8EFL - chains R and M of the 7 polymer chains in the assembly; structure by electron microscopy, 3.20 A resolution.

Chain R (and M):
Molecule: Mu-type opioid receptor
From: Homo sapiens
Notes: chain M of this document is another copy of the same molecule, construct and numbering; everything in this record applies to it too
Reference sequence: P35372 (OPRM_HUMAN); residues 2-368 here = UniProt positions 2-368
Sequence (367 residues; each row starts with the number of its first residue):
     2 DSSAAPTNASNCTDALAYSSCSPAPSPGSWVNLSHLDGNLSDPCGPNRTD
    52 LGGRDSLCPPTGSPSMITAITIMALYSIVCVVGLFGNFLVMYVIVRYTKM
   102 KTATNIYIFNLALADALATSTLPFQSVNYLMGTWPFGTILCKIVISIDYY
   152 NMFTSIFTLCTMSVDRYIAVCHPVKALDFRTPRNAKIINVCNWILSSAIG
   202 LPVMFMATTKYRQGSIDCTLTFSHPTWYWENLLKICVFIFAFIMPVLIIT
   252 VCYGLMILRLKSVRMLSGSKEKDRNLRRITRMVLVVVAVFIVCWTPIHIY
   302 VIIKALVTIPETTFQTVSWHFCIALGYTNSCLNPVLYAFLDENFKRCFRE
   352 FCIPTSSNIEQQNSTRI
Not modelled in the structure: 2-65, 353-368
Swiss-Prot annotation at these positions:
  - motif: N334 to Y338 (NPxxY)
  - modified residue: Y168 (Phosphotyrosine), S365 (Phosphoserine)
  - lipidation: C353 (S-palmitoyl cysteine)
  - glycosylation (N-linked (GlcNAc...) asparagine): N9, N12, N33, N40, N48
  - mutagenesis: C142 (C142A/S: Abolishes ligand binding; when associated with A-219 or S-219), C219 (C219A/S: Abolishes ligand binding; when associated with A-142 or S-142), K273 (K273A: Impairs interaction with calmodulin), R275 (R275A: Impairs interaction with calmodulin)
Cystine bridges: C142-C219
Small-molecule neighbours: WH9 (5,6-dichloro-1-{1-[(4-chlorophenyl)methyl]piperidin-4-yl}-1,3-dihydro-2H-benzimidazol-2-one): T122, Q126, N129, W135, V145, I146, D149, Y150, M153, C219, V238, W295, I298, H299, V302, Y328
From the paper describing this entry:
  - mutagenesis - N152A: increased signaling
  - mutagenesis - D149A, Y150A: decreased signaling in response to ohmefentanyl
  - specificity-determining residues: N129, W320 (proposed by the authors, not directly observed)
  - mutagenesis - I298A, W320A, I324A: decreased signaling in response to sufentanil
  - mutagenesis - I298A, W320A, I324A: decreased signaling in response to remifentanil

Chain R / chain M interface:
Contacting residue pairs - 12 pairs, chain R then chain M:
  K176(R) - W228(M)
  F180(R) - W228(M)  hydrophobic
  F180(R) - Y229(M)  hydrophobic
  N185(R) - P226(M)
  I189(R) - W230(M)  hydrophobic
  H225(R) - R184(M)  hydrogen bond (backbone-side chain)
  P226(R) - N185(M)
  W228(R) - K176(M)
  W228(R) - F180(M)  hydrophobic
  Y229(R) - F180(M)  hydrophobic
  W230(R) - C192(M)  hydrophobic
  F241(R) - F241(M)  hydrophobic
Other interface residues (no listed pair), chain R (16 interface residues in all): V165, I169, D179, I188, C192, M245
Other interface residues (no listed pair), chain M (17 interface residues in all): V165, I169, D179, I188, I189, H225, I240

Overview:
Chain R and chain M form an interface of 16 and 17 residues respectively; the contacts include 1 hydrogen
bond. The hydrogen-bonded pair is H225(R)-R184(M). The paper reports that I298A, W320A and I324A of chain R
reduce signaling in response to sufentanil; specificity determinants N129(R) and W320(R); 6 substitutions were
tested in all.
Chain R and chain M are both Mu-type opioid receptor (Homo sapiens); the structure, SR17018-bound mu-opioid
receptor-Gi complex, was determined by electron microscopy (same publication as 8EF5, 8EF6, 8EFB, 8EFO and
8EFQ).
